Entry 2JI7 (X-ray diffraction, 1.82 A resolution); this record covers chains A and B.

Chain A (and B):
Protein: Oxalyl-CoA decarboxylase
From: Oxalobacter formigenes
Notes: EC 4.1.1.8; chain B of this document is another copy of the same molecule, construct and numbering; everything in this record applies to it too
UniProtKB: P40149 (OXC_OXAFO); numbering as in UniProt (aligned over 1-568)
Chain sequence (568 residues; numbered 1 to 568; the number before each row is that of its first residue):
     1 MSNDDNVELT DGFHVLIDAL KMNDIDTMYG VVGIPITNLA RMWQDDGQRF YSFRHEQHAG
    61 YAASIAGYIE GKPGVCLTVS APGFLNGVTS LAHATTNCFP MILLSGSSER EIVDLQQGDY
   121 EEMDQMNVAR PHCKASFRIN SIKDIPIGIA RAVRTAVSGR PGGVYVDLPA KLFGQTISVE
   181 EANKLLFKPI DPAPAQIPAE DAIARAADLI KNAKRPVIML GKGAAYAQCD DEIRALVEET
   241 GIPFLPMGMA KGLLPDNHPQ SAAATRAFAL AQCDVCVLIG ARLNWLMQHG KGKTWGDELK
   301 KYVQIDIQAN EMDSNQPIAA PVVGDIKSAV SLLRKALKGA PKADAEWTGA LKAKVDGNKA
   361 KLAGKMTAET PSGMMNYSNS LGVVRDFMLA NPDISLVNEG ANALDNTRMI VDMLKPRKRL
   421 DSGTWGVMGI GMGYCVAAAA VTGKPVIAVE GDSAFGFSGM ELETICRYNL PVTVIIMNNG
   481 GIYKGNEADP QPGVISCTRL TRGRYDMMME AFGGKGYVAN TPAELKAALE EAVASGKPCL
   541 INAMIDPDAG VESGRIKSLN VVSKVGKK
Disordered / not traced: 1-6, 566-568
Bound ions: Mg2+: D452, N479, G481 (together with OXT)
Ligand contacts:
  - ADP (adenosine-5'-diphosphate): N97, C98, R160, P161, G221, K222, G223, Y226, A227, M247, G280, A281, R282, N284, L286, M287, D306, I307, Q308, E311, G324, D325, I326, T424
  - B3P (2-[3-(2-hydroxy-1,1-dihydroxymethyl-ethylamino)-propylamino]-2-hydroxymethyl-propane-1,3-diol), molecule 1: E109, E111, I112, S141, K143, D144
  - B3P, molecule 2: A363, M366, T367, G382, V383, R385, D386
  - B3P, molecule 3: D489, G493, V494, I495, R499
  - OXT (3-[(4-amino-2-methylpyrimidin-5-yl)methyl]-2-{(1R,11R,15S,17R)-19-[(2R,3S,4R,5R)-5-(6-amino-9H-purin-9-yl)-4-hydroxy-3-(phosphonooxy)tetrahydrofuran-2-yl]-1,11,15,17-tetrahydroxy-12,12-dimethyl-15,17-dioxido-6,10-dioxo-14,16,18-trioxa-2-thia-5,9-diaza-15,17-diphosphanonadec-1-yl}-5-(2-{[(R)-hydroxy(phosphonooxy)phosphoryl]oxy}ethyl)-4-methyl-1,3-thiazol-3-ium), molecule 1: V31, V32, G33, E56, V79, P82, G83, N86, Y120, E121
  - OXT, molecule 2: M247, A263, A264, T265, R266, A267, W285, L286, Q288, N358, K359, L362, Y377, G400, A401, N402, A403, L404, D405, R408, M409, G426, V427, M428, G451, D452, S453, A454, F457, N479, G481, I482, Y483, R555, I556
What the authors report for this chain:
  - binding site for OXT: I34, Y120
  - catalytic residues: I34, E56
  - catalytic residues: E121 (proposed by the authors, not directly observed)

How chain A and chain B interact:
Pairs across the interface (166; chain A residue first):
  D11(A) - S563(B)  hydrogen bond
  D11(A) - V565(B)
  F13(A) - V561(B)
  F13(A) - V562(B)
  F13(A) - S563(B)
  H14(A) - S563(B)
  H14(A) - V565(B)
  V31(A) - F457(B)  hydrophobic
  V32(A) - I482(B)  hydrophobic
  V32(A) - C497(B)  hydrophobic
  G33(A) - Y483(B)
  I34(A) - S553(B)
  I34(A) - I556(B)
  I34(A) - L559(B)
  I34(A) - N560(B)
  P35(A) - V561(B)  hydrophobic
  N38(A) - V561(B)  hydrogen bond (side chain-backbone)
  N38(A) - V562(B)
  R41(A) - E487(B)  salt bridge
  R41(A) - C497(B)
  R41(A) - T498(B)
  R41(A) - E552(B)  salt bridge
  M42(A) - S563(B)
  Q44(A) - P490(B)
  Q44(A) - Q491(B)
  Q44(A) - V494(B)
  Q44(A) - I495(B)  hydrogen bond (side chain-backbone)
  Q44(A) - S496(B)
  Q44(A) - C497(B)  hydrogen bond (side chain-backbone)
  D45(A) - P490(B)
  D45(A) - Q491(B)  hydrogen bond (backbone-side chain)
  F50(A) - C497(B)  hydrophobic
  S52(A) - C497(B)  hydrogen bond (side chain-backbone)
  R54(A) - D452(B)  hydrogen bond (side chain-backbone)
  R54(A) - G456(B)
  R54(A) - F457(B)  hydrogen bond (backbone-backbone)
  R54(A) - L500(B)
  R54(A) - Y505(B)  hydrogen bond
  H55(A) - Q57(B)  hydrogen bond
  H55(A) - F457(B)
  E56(A) - F457(B)
  Q57(A) - H55(B)  hydrogen bond
  Q57(A) - N86(B)  hydrogen bond
  A81(A) - W425(B)
  P82(A) - W425(B)
  P82(A) - V427(B)  hydrophobic
  L85(A) - A92(B)  hydrophobic
  L85(A) - H132(B)
  N86(A) - Q57(B)  hydrogen bond
  T89(A) - T89(B)
  A92(A) - L85(B)  hydrophobic
  I112(A) - H289(B)
  Q117(A) - N284(B)
  Q117(A) - H289(B)
  Q117(A) - S314(B)  hydrogen bond (side chain-backbone)
  Q117(A) - N315(B)  hydrogen bond (backbone-side chain)
  G118(A) - N284(B)
  G118(A) - W285(B)  hydrogen bond (backbone-backbone)
  G118(A) - H289(B)
  D119(A) - W285(B)
  D119(A) - H289(B)
  Y120(A) - W285(B)
  Y120(A) - I556(B)  hydrophobic
  E121(A) - W425(B)
  E122(A) - W425(B)  hydrogen bond (backbone-side chain)
  M123(A) - W425(B)  hydrophobic
  V128(A) - H132(B)
  H132(A) - L85(B)
  H132(A) - V128(B)
  A170(A) - V561(B)
  N284(A) - Q117(B)
  N284(A) - G118(B)
  W285(A) - G118(B)  hydrogen bond (backbone-backbone)
  W285(A) - D119(B)
  W285(A) - Y120(B)
  H289(A) - I112(B)
  H289(A) - G118(B)
  H289(A) - D119(B)
  S314(A) - Q117(B)  hydrogen bond (backbone-side chain)
  N315(A) - Q117(B)  hydrogen bond (side chain-backbone)
  W425(A) - A81(B)
  W425(A) - P82(B)
  W425(A) - L85(B)  hydrophobic
  W425(A) - E121(B)
  W425(A) - E122(B)  hydrogen bond (side chain-backbone)
  W425(A) - M123(B)  hydrophobic
  V427(A) - P82(B)  hydrophobic
  D452(A) - R54(B)  hydrogen bond (backbone-side chain)
  G456(A) - R54(B)
  G456(A) - M460(B)
  F457(A) - V31(B)  hydrophobic
  F457(A) - R54(B)  hydrogen bond (backbone-backbone)
  F457(A) - H55(B)
  F457(A) - E56(B)
  M460(A) - G456(B)
  M460(A) - M508(B)  hydrophobic
  E463(A) - L500(B)
  E463(A) - T501(B)  hydrogen bond
  R467(A) - I495(B)
  R467(A) - R499(B)
  R467(A) - L500(B)
  R467(A) - T501(B)
  Y468(A) - I495(B)  hydrophobic
  I482(A) - V32(B)  hydrophobic
  Y483(A) - G33(B)
  E487(A) - R41(B)  salt bridge
  P490(A) - Q44(B)
  P490(A) - D45(B)
  Q491(A) - Q44(B)
  Q491(A) - D45(B)  hydrogen bond (side chain-backbone)
  Q491(A) - G47(B)
  V494(A) - Q44(B)
  I495(A) - Q44(B)  hydrogen bond (backbone-side chain)
  I495(A) - R467(B)
  I495(A) - Y468(B)  hydrophobic
  S496(A) - Q44(B)
  C497(A) - V32(B)  hydrophobic
  C497(A) - R41(B)
  C497(A) - Q44(B)  hydrogen bond (backbone-side chain)
  C497(A) - F50(B)  hydrophobic
  C497(A) - S52(B)  hydrogen bond (backbone-side chain)
  T498(A) - R41(B)
  R499(A) - R467(B)
  L500(A) - R54(B)
  L500(A) - E463(B)
  L500(A) - R467(B)
  T501(A) - E463(B)  hydrogen bond
  T501(A) - R467(B)
  T501(A) - F512(B)
  G503(A) - A511(B)
  R504(A) - A511(B)  hydrogen bond (backbone-backbone)
  Y505(A) - R54(B)  hydrogen bond
  Y505(A) - M460(B)  hydrophobic
  Y505(A) - F512(B)  hydrophobic
  M507(A) - M507(B)  hydrophobic
  M507(A) - E510(B)
  M507(A) - A511(B)
  M508(A) - M460(B)  hydrophobic
  M508(A) - M508(B)  hydrophobic
  M508(A) - A511(B)
  M508(A) - F512(B)  hydrophobic
  E510(A) - M507(B)
  A511(A) - G503(B)
  A511(A) - R504(B)  hydrogen bond (backbone-backbone)
  A511(A) - M507(B)
  F512(A) - T501(B)
  F512(A) - Y505(B)  hydrophobic
  F512(A) - M508(B)  hydrophobic
  E552(A) - R41(B)  salt bridge
  S553(A) - I34(B)
  I556(A) - I34(B)
  I556(A) - Y120(B)  hydrophobic
  L559(A) - I34(B)
  N560(A) - I34(B)
  V561(A) - F13(B)
  V561(A) - P35(B)  hydrophobic
  V561(A) - N38(B)  hydrogen bond (backbone-side chain)
  V561(A) - A170(B)
  V562(A) - F13(B)
  V562(A) - N38(B)
  S563(A) - D11(B)  hydrogen bond
  S563(A) - F13(B)
  S563(A) - H14(B)
  S563(A) - M42(B)
  V565(A) - D11(B)
  V565(A) - H14(B)
Interface residues without a listed pair, chain A (94 interface residues in all): L9, T10, T37, A40, G47, P131, F173, T176, L283, G426, S453, F455, G459, K564
Interface residues without a listed pair, chain B (95 interface residues in all): L9, T10, T37, A40, D46, P131, F173, T176, L283, G426, S453, F455, G459, K564

Overview:
94 residues of chain A and 95 residues of chain B are in contact; the contacts include 34 hydrogen bonds and 4
salt bridges. Among the polar pairs are R41(A)-E487(B), R41(A)-E552(B) and D11(A)-S563(B). From the paper:
catalytic residues I34(A), E56(A) and E121(A); a binding site for OXT at I34(A) and Y120(A).
Both chains are Oxalyl-CoA decarboxylase (Oxalobacter formigenes). Entry 2JI7 (X-ray structure of Oxalyl-CoA
decarboxylase with covalent reaction intermediate) was determined by X-ray diffraction, deposited together
with 2JI6, 2JI8, 2JI9 and 2JIB.
